Entry 8ABW (X-ray diffraction, 1.83 A resolution); this record covers chain A.

== Chain A ==
Molecule: SnoaL-like domain-containing protein
Source organism: Sphingobium sp. SYK-6
UniProt: G2IQR8 (G2IQR8_SPHSK); numbering as in UniProt (aligned over 1-242)
Chain sequence (263 residues; row label = number of the first residue in the row; numbers below 1 keep their minus sign (Met-20 is residue -20)):
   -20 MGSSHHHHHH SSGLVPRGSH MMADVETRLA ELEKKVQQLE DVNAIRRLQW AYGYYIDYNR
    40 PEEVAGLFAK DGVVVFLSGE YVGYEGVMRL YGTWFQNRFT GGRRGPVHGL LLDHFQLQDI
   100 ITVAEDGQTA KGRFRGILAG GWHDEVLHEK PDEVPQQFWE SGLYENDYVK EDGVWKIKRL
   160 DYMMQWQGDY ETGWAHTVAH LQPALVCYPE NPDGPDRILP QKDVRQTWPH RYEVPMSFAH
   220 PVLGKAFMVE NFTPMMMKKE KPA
Disordered / not traced: -20 to -2, 241-242
Construct notes: initiating methionine (-20); expression tag (-19 to 0)
Ligand contacts:
  - LHX ((1R,2R)-1,2-bis(3-methoxy-4-oxidanyl-phenyl)propane-1,3-diol): Tyr31, Ile35, Phe55, Leu69, Tyr70, Trp73, Phe74, Arg77, Phe78, Leu91, His93, Leu117, Val133, Phe137, Glu139, Tyr143, Tyr161, Gln166, His179, Leu180
  - LHX / LJC: Tyr31, Ile35, Val53, Val54, Phe55, Leu69, Tyr70, Trp73, Phe74, Arg77, Phe78, Leu91, His93, Leu117, Val133, Phe137, Glu139, Tyr143, Leu159, Tyr161, Gln166, His179, Leu180
  - LJC ((1S,2S)-1,2-bis(3-methoxy-4-oxidanyl-phenyl)propane-1,3-diol): Tyr31, Ile35, Val53, Val54, Phe55, Leu69, Tyr70, Trp73, Phe74, Arg77, Phe78, Leu91, His93, Leu117, Val133, Phe137, Glu139, Tyr143, Leu159, Tyr161, Gln166, His179, Leu180
From the paper describing this entry:
  - binding site for LHX: Tyr31, Tyr70, Tyr143
  - catalytic residues: Asp36, His93 (by similarity / conservation)

== In short ==
Chain A binds compound LJC, compound LHX and LHX / LJC. From the paper: catalytic residues Asp36 and His93; a
binding site for LHX at Tyr31, Tyr70 and Tyr143.
Chain A is SnoaL-like domain-containing protein (Sphingobium sp. SYK-6); the structure, Crystal structure of
SpLdpA in complex with threo-DGPD, was determined by X-ray diffraction together with 8ABT, 8ABU and 8ABV from
the same study.
